PDB entry 6W6K | electron microscopy, 3.60 A resolution | chains A and L of the 18 polymer chains in the assembly

Chain A:
Molecule: 16S rRNA
Source organism: Escherichia coli (strain K12)
Sequence (1542 nucleotides; numbered 1 to 1542; the number before each row is that of its first residue):
     1 AAAUUGAAGA GUUUGAUCAU GGCUCAGAUU GAACGCUGGC GGCAGGCCUA ACACAUGCAA
    61 GUCGAACGGU AACAGGAAGA AGCUUGCUUC UUUGCUGACG AGUGGCGGAC GGGUGAGUAA
   121 UGUCUGGGAA ACUGCCUGAU GGAGGGGGAU AACUACUGGA AACGGUAGCU AAUACCGCAU
   181 AACGUCGCAA GACCAAAGAG GGGGACCUUC GGGCCUCUUG CCAUCGGAUG UGCCCAGAUG
   241 GGAUUAGCUA GUAGGUGGGG UAACGGCUCA CCUAGGCGAC GAUCCCUAGC UGGUCUGAGA
   301 GGAUGACCAG CCACACUGGA ACUGAGACAC GGUCCAGACU CCUACGGGAG GCAGCAGUGG
   361 GGAAUAUUGC ACAAUGGGCG CAAGCCUGAU GCAGCCAUGC CGCGUGUAUG AAGAAGGCCU
   421 UCGGGUUGUA AAGUACUUUC AGCGGGGAGG AAGGGAGUAA AGUUAAUACC UUUGCUCAUU
   481 GACGUUACCC GCAGAAGAAG CACCGGCUAA CUCCGUGCCA GCAGCCGCGG UAAUACGGAG
   541 GGUGCAAGCG UUAAUCGGAA UUACUGGGCG UAAAGCGCAC GCAGGCGGUU UGUUAAGUCA
   601 GAUGUGAAAU CCCCGGGCUC AACCUGGGAA CUGCAUCUGA UACUGGCAAG CUUGAGUCUC
   661 GUAGAGGGGG GUAGAAUUCC AGGUGUAGCG GUGAAAUGCG UAGAGAUCUG GAGGAAUACC
   721 GGUGGCGAAG GCGGCCCCCU GGACGAAGAC UGACGCUCAG GUGCGAAAGC GUGGGGAGCA
   781 AACAGGAUUA GAUACCCUGG UAGUCCACGC CGUAAACGAU GUCGACUUGG AGGUUGUGCC
   841 CUUGAGGCGU GGCUUCCGGA GCUAACGCGU UAAGUCGACC GCCUGGGGAG UACGGCCGCA
   901 AGGUUAAAAC UCAAAUGAAU UGACGGGGGC CCGCACAAGC GGUGGAGCAU GUGGUUUAAU
   961 UCGAUGCAAC GCGAAGAACC UUACCUGGUC UUGACAUCCA CGGAAGUUUU CAGAGAUGAG
  1021 AAUGUGCCUU CGGGAACCGU GAGACAGGUG CUGCAUGGCU GUCGUCAGCU CGUGUUGUGA
  1081 AAUGUUGGGU UAAGUCCCGC AACGAGCGCA ACCCUUAUCC UUUGUUGCCA GCGGUCCGGC
  1141 CGGGAACUCA AAGGAGACUG CCAGUGAUAA ACUGGAGGAA GGUGGGGAUG ACGUCAAGUC
  1201 AUCAUGGCCC UUACGACCAG GGCUACACAC GUGCUACAAU GGCGCAUACA AAGAGAAGCG
  1261 ACCUCGCGAG AGCAAGCGGA CCUCAUAAAG UGCGUCGUAG UCCGGAUUGG AGUCUGCAAC
  1321 UCGACUCCAU GAAGUCGGAA UCGCUAGUAA UCGUGGAUCA GAAUGCCACG GUGAAUACGU
  1381 UCCCGGGCCU UGUACACACC GCCCGUCACA CCAUGGGAGU GGGUUGCAAA AGAAGUAGGU
  1441 AGCUUAACCU UCGGGAGGGC GCUUACCACU UUGUGAUUCA UGACUGGGGU GAAGUCGUAA
  1501 CAAGGUAACC GUAGGGGAAC CUGCGGUUGG AUCACCUCCU UA
Disordered / not traced: 1535-1542
Small-molecule neighbours: Mg2+ (MG): G449, G450, A451, G481

Chain L:
Protein: 30S ribosomal protein S12
Source organism: Escherichia coli (strain K12)
Reference sequence: P0A7S3 (RS12_ECOLI); residues 0-123 here correspond to UniProt positions 1-124 (UniProt number = residue number + 1)
Amino-acid sequence (124 residues; each row starts with the number of its first residue; numbering starts at 0):
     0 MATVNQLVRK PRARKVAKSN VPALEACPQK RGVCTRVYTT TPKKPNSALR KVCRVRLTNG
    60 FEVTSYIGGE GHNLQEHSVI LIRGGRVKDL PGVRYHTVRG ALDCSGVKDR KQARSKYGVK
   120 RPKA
Disordered / not traced: 0
Swiss-Prot annotation at these positions:
  - modified residue: Asp-88 (3-methylthioaspartic acid), Lys-107 (N6-acetyllysine)

How chain A and chain L interact:
Contacting residue pairs (107; chain A residue first):
  A33(A) with Gln-28(L), hydrogen bond to the sugar
  G35(A) with Gly-99(L), sugar contact; Arg-113(L), sugar contact; Ser-114(L), hydrogen bond to the base; Tyr-116(L), hydrogen bond to the sugar
  C36(A) with Arg-113(L), sugar contact; Ser-114(L), hydrogen bond to the sugar; Val-118(L), sugar contact; Lys-119(L), sugar contact; Arg-120(L), phosphate contact
  U37(A) with Lys-119(L), phosphate contact; Arg-120(L), hydrogen bond to the phosphate
  G302(A) with Arg-13(L), sugar contact
  G362(A) with Lys-29(L), phosphate contact; Arg-30(L), sugar contact; Thr-57(L), phosphate contact
  A363(A) with Ala-25(L), hydrogen bond to the base; Cys-26(L), hydrogen bond to the base; Pro-27(L), base contact; Gln-28(L), base contact; Lys-29(L), salt bridge to the phosphate; Arg-30(L), salt bridge to the phosphate
  G500(A) with Arg-120(L), salt bridge to the phosphate
  C501(A) with Arg-113(L), salt bridge to the phosphate; Ser-114(L), hydrogen bond to the phosphate
  A502(A) with Ala-112(L), phosphate contact; Arg-113(L), hydrogen bond to the phosphate; Ser-114(L), hydrogen bond to the phosphate
  C503(A) with Ala-112(L), phosphate contact; Lys-115(L), salt bridge to the phosphate
  C518(A) with Ser-46(L), hydrogen bond to the phosphate
  C519(A) with Ser-46(L), phosphate contact
  A520(A) with Ala-47(L), phosphate contact; Leu-48(L), phosphate contact; Lys-50(L), salt bridge to the phosphate; Glu-69(L), sugar contact
  G521(A) with Ala-47(L), base contact; Arg-49(L), hydrogen bond to the base; Lys-50(L), salt bridge to the phosphate; Gly-68(L), phosphate contact; Glu-69(L), phosphate contact; Gly-70(L), phosphate contact
  C522(A) with Arg-49(L), base contact; Tyr-65(L), hydrogen bond to the phosphate; Gly-67(L), phosphate contact; Gly-68(L), hydrogen bond to the phosphate; Asp-88(L), hydrogen bond to the base; Tyr-116(L), phosphate contact
  A523(A) with Arg-49(L), base contact; Val-86(L), base contact; Asp-88(L), hydrogen bond to the base; Lys-115(L), salt bridge to the phosphate; Tyr-116(L), phosphate contact
  C525(A) with Lys-87(L), phosphate contact
  G527(A) with Asp-88(L), base contact
  C528(A) with Asn-45(L), base contact
  G529(A) with Ser-46(L), hydrogen bond to the base; Ala-47(L), base contact
  G537(A) with Arg-109(L), salt bridge to the phosphate
  G538(A) with Arg-109(L), salt bridge to the phosphate; Lys-110(L), hydrogen bond to the phosphate; Gln-111(L), hydrogen bond to the phosphate
  A539(A) with Lys-110(L), salt bridge to the phosphate; Gln-111(L), hydrogen bond to the phosphate
  U551(A) with Arg-82(L), hydrogen bond to the sugar
  U552(A) with Pro-27(L), hydrogen bond to the sugar; Gln-28(L), hydrogen bond to the sugar; Arg-82(L), hydrogen bond to the sugar
  A553(A) with Val-20(L), phosphate contact; Leu-23(L), sugar contact; Pro-27(L), sugar contact
  A554(A) with Ser-18(L), phosphate contact
  U561(A) with Lys-14(L), hydrogen bond to the phosphate
  U562(A) with Arg-11(L), base contact; Ala-12(L), hydrogen bond to the sugar; Arg-13(L), hydrogen bond to the sugar; Lys-14(L), phosphate contact
  A563(A) with Arg-11(L), base contact; Arg-13(L), salt bridge to the phosphate
  C564(A) with Leu-6(L), phosphate contact; Arg-11(L), salt bridge to the phosphate
  G567(A) with Arg-11(L), base contact
  G568(A) with Ala-1(L), base contact
  G584(A) with Arg-8(L), hydrogen bond to the sugar
  G585(A) with Asn-4(L), hydrogen bond to the sugar
  C879(A) with Thr-2(L), base contact; Val-3(L), phosphate contact; Asn-4(L), phosphate contact
  C880(A) with Thr-2(L), hydrogen bond to the phosphate; Asn-4(L), phosphate contact; Gln-5(L), base contact
  G881(A) with Gln-5(L), hydrogen bond to the base
  C882(A) with Gln-5(L), hydrogen bond to the base
  C883(A) with Arg-11(L), base contact
  U884(A) with Lys-14(L), hydrogen bond to the base
  A909(A) with Lys-17(L), salt bridge to the phosphate
  C910(A) with Lys-17(L), salt bridge to the phosphate; Pro-21(L), phosphate contact
  U911(A) with Gly-91(L), phosphate contact; Arg-93(L), salt bridge to the phosphate
  C912(A) with Pro-90(L), phosphate contact
  A913(A) with Lys-87(L), salt bridge to the phosphate
  U1490(A) with Lys-42(L), phosphate contact; Pro-90(L), sugar contact
  G1491(A) with Lys-42(L), salt bridge to the phosphate; Lys-43(L), phosphate contact
  A1492(A) with Lys-43(L), salt bridge to the phosphate
Other interface residues (no listed pair), chain A (55 interface residues in all): C34, C280, A364, G550, U555
Other interface residues (no listed pair), chain L (63 interface residues in all): Ala-16, Asn-19, Leu-80, Gly-83, Gly-84, Arg-85, Val-97, Arg-98

Overview:
The interface between chain A and chain L involves 55 residues on one side and 63 on the other, with 33
hydrogen bonds and 19 salt bridges. Polar pairs include G35(A)/Ser-114(L), A363(A)/Ala-25(L) and
A363(A)/Cys-26(L). Bound to chain A: Mg2+.
Chain A is 16S rRNA and chain L is 30S ribosomal protein S12, both from Escherichia coli (strain K12); the
structure, 30S-Activated-high-Mg2+, was determined by electron microscopy, deposited together with 6W77, 6W7M,
6W7N and 6W7W.
